PDB entry 8OUI | electron microscopy, 3.39 A resolution | chains A and C of the 4 polymer chains in the assembly

# Chain A (and C)
Protein: Neutral amino acid transporter B(0)
From: Homo sapiens
Notes: chain C of this document is another copy of the same molecule, construct and numbering; everything in this record applies to it too
Amino-acid sequence (549 residues; numbered -7 to 541; the number before each row is that of its first residue; numbers below 1 keep their minus sign (Met-7 is residue -7)):
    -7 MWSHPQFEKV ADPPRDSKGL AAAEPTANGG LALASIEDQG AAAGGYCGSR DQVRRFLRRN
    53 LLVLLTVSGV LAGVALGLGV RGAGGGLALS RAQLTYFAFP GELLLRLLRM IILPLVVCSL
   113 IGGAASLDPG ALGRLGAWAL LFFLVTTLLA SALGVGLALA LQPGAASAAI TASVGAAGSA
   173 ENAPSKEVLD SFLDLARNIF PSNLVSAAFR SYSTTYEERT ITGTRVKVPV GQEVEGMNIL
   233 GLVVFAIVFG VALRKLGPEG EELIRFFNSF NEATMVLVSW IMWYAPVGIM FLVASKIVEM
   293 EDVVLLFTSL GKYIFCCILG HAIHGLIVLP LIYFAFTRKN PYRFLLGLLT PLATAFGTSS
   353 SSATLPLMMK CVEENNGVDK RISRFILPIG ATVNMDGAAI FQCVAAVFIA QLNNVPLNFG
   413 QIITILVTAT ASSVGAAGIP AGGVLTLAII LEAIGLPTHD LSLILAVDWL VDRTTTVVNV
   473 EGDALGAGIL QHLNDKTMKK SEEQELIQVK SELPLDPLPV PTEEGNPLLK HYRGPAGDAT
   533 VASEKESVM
Disordered / not traced: -7 to 42, 160-173, 489-541 (chain C: -7 to 42, 160-176, 489-541)

# Chain A / chain C interface
Pairs across the interface (48):
  Thr87(A) with Arg189(C)
  Tyr88(A) with Leu181(C), hydrophobic; Leu185(C), hydrophobic
  Phe91(A) with Leu185(C), hydrophobic; Ala188(C), hydrophobic; Arg189(C)
  Leu95(A) with Phe192(C), hydrophobic
  Arg98(A) with Arg189(C), hydrogen bond (side chain-backbone); Phe192(C), hydrogen bond (side chain-backbone); Pro193(C); Ser194(C); Tyr204(C)
  Leu99(A) with Phe192(C), hydrophobic
  Arg101(A) with Ser194(C), hydrogen bond
  Met102(A) with Pro193(C); Ser194(C), hydrogen bond (backbone-backbone); Leu196(C), hydrophobic
  Leu105(A) with Asn195(C); Val197(C), hydrophobic
  Pro106(A) with Leu196(C), hydrophobic
  Val197(A) with Val197(C), hydrophobic
  Ala200(A) with Asn195(C), hydrogen bond (backbone-side chain); Val197(C), hydrophobic
  Phe201(A) with Asn195(C); Ser198(C); Phe201(C), hydrophobic; Arg202(C)
  Glu227(A) with Arg202(C), salt bridge; Glu225(C)
  Met229(A) with Asn195(C)
  Phe258(A) with Leu255(C), hydrophobic; Phe258(C), hydrophobic
  Ser261(A) with Leu248(C); Glu251(C); Leu255(C)
  Phe262(A) with Phe241(C), hydrophobic; Leu255(C)
  Glu264(A) with Leu248(C)
  Ala265(A) with Phe241(C), hydrophobic; Ala244(C); Leu245(C), hydrophobic; Leu248(C)
  Val268(A) with Ala244(C), hydrophobic
  Leu269(A) with Val240(C), hydrophobic; Phe241(C), hydrophobic
  Trp272(A) with Val240(C), hydrophobic; Val243(C), hydrophobic; Ala244(C)
Interface residues without a listed pair, chain A (25 interface residues in all): Glu94, Thr266
Interface residues without a listed pair, chain C (31 interface residues in all): Glu179, Asp182, Asn190, Phe237, Lys247, Glu254, Phe259

# Overview
Chain A and chain C form an interface of 25 and 31 residues respectively; the contacts include 5 hydrogen
bonds and 1 salt bridge. Polar contacts include Glu227(A)-Arg202(C), Arg98(A)-Arg189(C) and
Arg98(A)-Phe192(C).
Both chains are Neutral amino acid transporter B(0) (Homo sapiens). Entry 8OUI (Complex of ASCT2 with
Suppressyn) was determined by electron microscopy, deposited together with 8OUD, 8OUH and 8OUJ.
